Entry 4R4F (X-ray diffraction, 3.51 A resolution); this record covers chains A and H of the 4 polymer chains in the assembly.

# Chain A
Molecule: HIV-1 Env gp120
From: Human immunodeficiency virus 1
Chain sequence (376 residues; each row starts with the number of its first residue; note: 97 numbers in that range are skipped by the numbering (no residue carries them; nothing is unmodelled there)):
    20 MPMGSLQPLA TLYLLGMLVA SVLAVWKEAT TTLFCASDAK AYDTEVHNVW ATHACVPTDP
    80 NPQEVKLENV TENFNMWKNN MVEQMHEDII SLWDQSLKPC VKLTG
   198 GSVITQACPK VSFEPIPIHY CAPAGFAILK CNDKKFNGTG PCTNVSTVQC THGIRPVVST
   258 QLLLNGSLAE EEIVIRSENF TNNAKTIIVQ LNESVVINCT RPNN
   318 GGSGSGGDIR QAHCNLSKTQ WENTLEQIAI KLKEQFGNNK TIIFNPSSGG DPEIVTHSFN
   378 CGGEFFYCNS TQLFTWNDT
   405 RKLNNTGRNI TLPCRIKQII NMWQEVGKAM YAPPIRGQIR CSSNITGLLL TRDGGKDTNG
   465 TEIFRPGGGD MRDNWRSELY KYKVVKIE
Not modelled in the structure: 20-44, 318-324, 405-408
Disulfide bonds: Cys54-Cys74, Cys119-Cys205, Cys218-Cys247, Cys228-Cys239, Cys296-Cys331, Cys378-Cys445, Cys385-Cys418
Covalent attachments: N-acetylglucosamine (NAG) linked to Asn234, Asn262, Asn276, Asn289, Asn295, Asn386, Asn448

# Chain H
Molecule: Antibody 2.2c heavy CHAIN
From: Homo sapiens
Notes: antibody fragment or engineered binder
Chain sequence (219 residues; numbered 2 to 214 plus 6 insertion-coded residues; the number before each row is that of its first residue; a row labelled like 82A-82C holds insertion residues (82A, then the next letters in order)):
     2 VQLQQWGAGL LKPSETLSLT CGVYGESLSG HYWSWVRQPP GKRLEWIGEI KHNGSPNYHP
    62 SLKSRVTISL DMSKNQFSLN L
82A-82C TSV
    83 TAADTAVYFC ARRSNWPY
100A-100C LPF
   101 DPWGQGTLVT VSSASTKGPS VFPLAPSSKS TSGGTAALGC LVKDYFPEPV TVSWNSGALT
   161 SGVHTFPAVL QSSGLYSLSS VVTVPSSSLG TQTYICNVNH KPSNTKVDKK VEPK
Disulfide bonds: Cys22-Cys92, Cys140-Cys196
Covalent attachments: N-acetylglucosamine (NAG) linked to Asn81

# Interface between chain A and chain H
Contacting residue pairs (21):
  Phe53(A) with Trp98(H), hydrophobic; Tyr100(H)
  Ala58(A) with Asn58(H), hydrogen bond (backbone-side chain)
  Lys59(A) with Pro57(H); Asn58(H)
  Ala60(A) with Trp47(H), hydrophobic; Asn58(H), hydrogen bond (backbone-side chain); Tyr59(H); Pro61(H)
  Tyr61(A) with Pro57(H), hydrogen bond (side chain-backbone); Tyr59(H); Pro61(H), hydrophobic; Lys64(H)
  Val75(A) with Pro99(H)
  Pro76(A) with Tyr33(H), hydrogen bond (backbone-side chain)
  Thr77(A) with Tyr33(H), hydrogen bond (backbone-side chain)
  Asp78(A) with Pro99(H)
  Pro79(A) with Gly31(H); Lys52(H)
  Pro220(A) with Trp98(H)
  Ala221(A) with Trp98(H), hydrophobic
Interface residues without a listed pair, chain A (15 interface residues in all): Asp57, Asn80, Gln246
Interface residues without a listed pair, chain H (16 interface residues in all): His32, Glu50, Asn97, Leu100A
Interface features reported in the paper:
  - epitope / paratope residues, chain A: Phe53(A), Asp57(A), Thr71(A), Cys218(A), Gln246(A)

# Summary
Chain A and chain H form an interface of 15 and 16 residues respectively, with 5 hydrogen bonds. Polar
contacts include Ala58(A)-Asn58(H), Ala60(A)-Asn58(H) and Tyr61(A)-Pro57(H). N-acetylglucosamine is covalently
linked to Asn234(A), Asn262(A), Asn276(A), Asn289(A), Asn295(A) and Asn386(A) and 1 more. N-acetylglucosamine
is covalently linked to Asn81(H). The paper reports epitope/paratope residues Phe53(A), Asp57(A) and Thr71(A)
among others.
Chain A is HIV-1 Env gp120 (Human immunodeficiency virus 1) and chain H is Antibody 2.2c heavy CHAIN (Homo
sapiens); the structure, Crystal structure of non-neutralizing, A32-like antibody 2.2c in complex with HIV-1
YU2 gp120, was determined by X-ray diffraction (same publication as 4R4N and 4R4B).
